PDB entry 6UV2 | X-ray diffraction, 1.89 A resolution | chains A and C

[Chain A]
Name: Probable ATP-dependent RNA helicase DDX17
From: Homo sapiens
Notes: EC 3.6.4.13
UniProtKB: Q92841 (DDX17_HUMAN); residues 32-477 here correspond to UniProt positions 111-556 (UniProt number = residue number + 79)
Chain sequence (448 residues; row label = number of the first residue in the row):
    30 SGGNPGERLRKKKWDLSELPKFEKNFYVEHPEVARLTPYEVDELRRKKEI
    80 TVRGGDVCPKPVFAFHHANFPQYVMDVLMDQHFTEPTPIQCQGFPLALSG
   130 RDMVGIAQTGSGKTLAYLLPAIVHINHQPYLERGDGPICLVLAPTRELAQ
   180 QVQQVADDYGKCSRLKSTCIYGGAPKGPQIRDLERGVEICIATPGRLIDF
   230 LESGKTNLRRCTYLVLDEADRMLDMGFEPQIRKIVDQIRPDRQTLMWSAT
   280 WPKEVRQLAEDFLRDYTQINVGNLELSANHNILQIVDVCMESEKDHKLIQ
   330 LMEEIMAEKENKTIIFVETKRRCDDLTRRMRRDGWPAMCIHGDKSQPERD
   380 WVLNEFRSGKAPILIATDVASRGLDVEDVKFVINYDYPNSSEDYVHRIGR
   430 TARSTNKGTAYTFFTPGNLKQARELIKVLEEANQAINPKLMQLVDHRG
Not modelled in the structure: 30-42, 474-477
Construct notes: expression tag (30-31)
Bound ions: Mg2+ site 1: Gly-129, Asp-131; Mg2+ site 2: Asn-302, Glu-304, Ser-306
Small-molecule neighbours: ADP / beryllium trifluoride: Phe-94, Phe-112, Glu-114, Pro-115, Thr-116, Gln-119, Gln-137, Thr-138, Gly-139, Ser-140, Gly-141, Lys-142, Thr-143, Leu-144, Glu-247, Ala-278, Gly-402, Asp-404, Arg-429, Arg-432, Ser-433
What the authors report for this chain:
  - binding site for RNA 125a_oligo1 (chain C): Arg-250, Met-254, Phe-256, Gln-259
  - mutagenesis - G371R: abolished binding to pri-miR-125a
  - specificity-determining residues: Arg-250
  - post-translational modification sites: Tyr-56 (citing earlier work)
  - mutagenesis - Y56E: decreased stability
  - disease-associated variants - R432C: decreased catalytic activity on ATP (citing earlier work)
  - disease-associated variants - T143A: decreased catalytic activity on ATP
  - mutagenesis - K142A/E247Q: abolished catalytic activity on ATP
  - disease-associated variants - R175G, R250G, G371R, R378T: decreased catalytic activity (RNA-dependent ATPase activity)
  - mutagenesis - Y56E: increased catalytic activity on ATP
  - mutagenesis - Y56E: unchanged binding to RNA

[Chain C]
Molecule: RNA 125a_oligo1
Sequence (10 nucleotides; each row starts with the number of its first residue; numbering starts at 0):
     0 CACACACCUG
Not modelled in the structure: 0-1

[Chain A / chain C interface]
Contacting residue pairs - 42 pairs, chain A then chain C:
  Pro-173(A) with A5(C), hydrogen bond to the sugar; C6(C), sugar contact
  Thr-174(A) with A5(C), phosphate contact; C6(C), phosphate contact
  Arg-175(A) with C6(C), hydrogen bond to the phosphate; C7(C), salt bridge to the phosphate; U8(C), salt bridge to the phosphate
  Tyr-200(A) with C7(C), phosphate contact
  Gly-201(A) with C7(C), hydrogen bond to the phosphate; U8(C), phosphate contact
  Gly-202(A) with U8(C), hydrogen bond to the phosphate
  Thr-222(A) with C6(C), hydrogen bond to the phosphate; C7(C), hydrogen bond to the phosphate
  Pro-223(A) with C6(C), sugar contact
  Gly-224(A) with C6(C), hydrogen bond to the sugar; C7(C), sugar contact
  Arg-225(A) with C7(C), hydrogen bond to the phosphate; U8(C), salt bridge to the phosphate
  Asp-228(A) with C7(C), hydrogen bond to the sugar
  Arg-250(A) with A3(C), base contact; C4(C), hydrogen bond to the base; A5(C), sugar contact
  Gly-255(A) with A5(C), base contact
  Phe-256(A) with A5(C), sugar contact; C6(C), sugar contact
  Gln-259(A) with C6(C), hydrogen bond to the sugar
  Glu-347(A) with A3(C), hydrogen bond to the sugar; C4(C), sugar contact
  Thr-348(A) with A3(C), phosphate contact; C4(C), phosphate contact
  Lys-349(A) with C4(C), hydrogen bond to the phosphate; A5(C), phosphate contact
  His-370(A) with A5(C), phosphate contact
  Gly-371(A) with A5(C), hydrogen bond to the phosphate
  Arg-378(A) with C6(C), salt bridge to the phosphate
  Thr-396(A) with C4(C), hydrogen bond to the phosphate; A5(C), hydrogen bond to the phosphate
  Asp-397(A) with C4(C), sugar contact
  Val-398(A) with C4(C), sugar contact; A5(C), phosphate contact
  Asn-418(A) with C2(C), hydrogen bond to the base; A3(C), base contact
Other interface residues (no listed pair), chain A (29 interface residues in all): Lys-205, Asp-253, Met-254, Asp-422

[In short]
Chain A and chain C form an interface of 29 and 7 residues respectively; the contacts include 17 hydrogen
bonds and 4 salt bridges. Among the polar pairs are Arg-250(A)/C4(C), Asn-418(A)/C2(C) and Pro-173(A)/A5(C).
From the paper: a binding site for RNA 125a_oligo1 (chain C) at Arg-250(A), Met-254(A) and Phe-256(A) among
others; R175G, R250G and G371R of chain A, among others, reduce catalytic activity (RNA-dependent ATPase
activity); 8 substitutions were tested in all.
Here chain A is Probable ATP-dependent RNA helicase DDX17 (Homo sapiens) and chain C is RNA 125a_oligo1. Entry
6UV2 (Crystal structure of the core domain of RNA helicase DDX17 with RNA pri-125a-oligo1) was determined by
X-ray diffraction (same publication as 6UV0, 6UV1, 6UV3 and 6UV4).
